PDB entry 8PP0 | X-ray diffraction, 1.90 A resolution | chains A and B

Chain A:
Molecule: Retinoic acid receptor RXR-alpha
Source organism: Homo sapiens
Reference sequence: P19793 (RXRA_HUMAN); residues 223-462 here = UniProt positions 223-462
Amino-acid sequence (242 residues; each row starts with the number of its first residue):
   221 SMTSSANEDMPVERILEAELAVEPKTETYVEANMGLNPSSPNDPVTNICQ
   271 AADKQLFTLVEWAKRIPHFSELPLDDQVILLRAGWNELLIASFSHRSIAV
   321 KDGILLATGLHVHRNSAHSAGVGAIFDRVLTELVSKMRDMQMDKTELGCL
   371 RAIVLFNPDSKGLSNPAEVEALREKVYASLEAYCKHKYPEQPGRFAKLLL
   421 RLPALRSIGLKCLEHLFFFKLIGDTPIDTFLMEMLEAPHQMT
Unresolved in the structure: 221-227, 245-261, 459-462
Differences from the reference sequence: expression tag (221-222)
Curated features (UniProtKB/Swiss-Prot):
  - region: Arg348 to Gly368 (Required for nuclear export)
  - binding site (9-cis-retinoate): Arg316, Ala327
  - binding site (all-trans-retinoate): Arg316, Ala327
  - modified residue (Phosphoserine): Ser259, Ser260
Residues lining bound ligands: 7QJ (3-[4-[2,3-dihydro-1H-inden-4-yl(methyl)amino]-6-(trifluoromethyl)pyrimidin-2-yl]oxypropanoic acid): Ile268, Ala271, Ala272, Gln275, Trp305, Asn306, Leu309, Ile310, Phe313, Arg316, Ile324, Leu326, Ala327, Val342, Ile345, Phe346, Val349, Cys432, His435, Leu436, Phe439

Chain B:
Molecule: Nuclear receptor coactivator 2
Reference sequence: Q15596 (NCOA2_HUMAN); residues 471-484 here correspond to UniProt positions 686-699 (UniProt number = residue number + 215)
Amino-acid sequence (14 residues; numbered 471 to 484; the number before each row is that of its first residue):
   471 KHKILHRLLQDSSY
Unresolved in the structure: 484
Differences from the reference sequence: conflict Tyr484 (Ser699 in Q15596)

How chain A and chain B interact:
Residue-residue contacts (23):
  Phe277(A) with Leu478(B), hydrophobic
  Val280(A) with Leu475(B), hydrophobic; Leu478(B), hydrophobic; Leu479(B), hydrophobic
  Lys284(A) with Leu478(B), hydrogen bond (side chain-backbone); Leu479(B); Asp481(B), hydrogen bond (side chain-backbone)
  Leu294(A) with His476(B); Leu479(B), hydrophobic
  Gln297(A) with Leu479(B)
  Val298(A) with His472(B); Leu475(B); His476(B); Leu479(B), hydrophobic
  Leu301(A) with Leu479(B), hydrophobic
  Arg302(A) with His472(B), hydrogen bond; Leu475(B)
  Thr449(A) with Ile474(B)
  Phe450(A) with Leu478(B), hydrophobic
  Glu453(A) with His472(B); Lys473(B), hydrogen bond (side chain-backbone); Ile474(B), hydrogen bond (side chain-backbone); Leu475(B), hydrogen bond (side chain-backbone)
Interface residues without a listed pair, chain A (15 interface residues in all): Phe289, Met454, Ala457, Pro458
Interface residues without a listed pair, chain B (9 interface residues in all): Ser482

Summary:
15 residues of chain A and 9 residues of chain B are in contact, with 6 hydrogen bonds. Polar pairs include
Lys284(A)-Leu478(B), Lys284(A)-Asp481(B) and Arg302(A)-His472(B). Ligands of chain A: compound 7QJ.
Chain A is Retinoic acid receptor RXR-alpha (Homo sapiens) and chain B is Nuclear receptor coactivator 2; the
structure, Crystal structure of Retinoic Acid Receptor alpha (RXRA) in complexed with JP147, was determined by
X-ray diffraction.
